3EPI - chains A and C of the 3 polymer chains in the assembly; structure by X-ray diffraction, 2.90 A resolution.

Chain A:
Name: DNA polymerase iota
From: Homo sapiens
Notes: EC 2.7.7.7; fragment: Catalytic Fragment
Reference sequence: Q9UNA4 (POLI_HUMAN); numbering as in UniProt (aligned over 1-420)
Sequence (420 residues; row label = number of the first residue in the row):
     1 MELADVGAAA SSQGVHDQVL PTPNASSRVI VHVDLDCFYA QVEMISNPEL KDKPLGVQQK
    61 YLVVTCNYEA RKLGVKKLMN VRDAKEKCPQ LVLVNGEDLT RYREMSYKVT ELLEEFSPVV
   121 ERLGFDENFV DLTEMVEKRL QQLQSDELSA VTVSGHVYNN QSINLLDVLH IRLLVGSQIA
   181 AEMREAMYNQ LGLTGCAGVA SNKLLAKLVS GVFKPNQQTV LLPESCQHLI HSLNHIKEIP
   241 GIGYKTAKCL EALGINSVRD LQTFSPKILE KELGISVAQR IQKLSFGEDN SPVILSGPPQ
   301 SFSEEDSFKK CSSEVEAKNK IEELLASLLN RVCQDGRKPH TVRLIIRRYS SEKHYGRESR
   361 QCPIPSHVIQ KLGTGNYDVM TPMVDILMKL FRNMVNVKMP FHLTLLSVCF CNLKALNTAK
Unresolved in the structure: 1-24, 351-355, 372-377, 397-402, 415-420
Bound ions: Na+: Lys237, Ile239, Ile242 (shared with 1 residue of chain B)
UniProt features mapped onto this chain:
  - natural variant: Gly96 (R96G: Large decrease in catalytic activity efficiency which is partially rescued by the presence of Mn(2+) instead Mg(2+); this construct carries the variant)
  - mutagenesis: Met1 to Ala25 (Small decrease in catalytic activity efficiency which is partially rescued by the presence of Mn(2+) instead Mg(2+))
From the paper describing this entry:
  - binding site for the 18-nt DNA strand (chain C): Lys309

Chain C:
Molecule: 18-nt DNA strand
Sequence (18 nucleotides; each row starts with the number of its first residue):
   837 TCTXGGGTCC TAGGACCC
Unresolved in the structure: 837-839, 848-854
Modified / non-standard residues: 2EG (2'-deoxy-N-ethylguanosine 5'-phosphate) at position 840; DOC (2',3'-dideoxycytidine-5'-monophosphate) at position 854

How chain A and chain C interact:
Residue-residue contacts (23):
  Gln59(A) with 2EG_840(C), sugar contact; DG841(C), hydrogen bond to the sugar
  Lys60(A) with 2EG_840(C), sugar contact; DG841(C), salt bridge to the phosphate
  Tyr61(A) with 2EG_840(C), phosphate contact
  Leu62(A) with 2EG_840(C), sugar contact
  Val64(A) with 2EG_840(C), base contact
  Glu97(A) with DG841(C), sugar contact
  Leu99(A) with DG841(C), phosphate contact; DG842(C), sugar contact
  Ser276(A) with DT847(C), phosphate contact
  Pro299(A) with DT844(C), phosphate contact
  Gln300(A) with DT844(C), hydrogen bond to the phosphate; DC845(C), phosphate contact
  Ser301(A) with DG843(C), sugar contact; DT844(C), hydrogen bond to the phosphate
  Ser303(A) with DG842(C), phosphate contact; DG843(C), hydrogen bond to the phosphate
  Glu304(A) with DG842(C), phosphate contact
  Glu305(A) with DG841(C), base contact; DG842(C), hydrogen bond to the phosphate
  Ser307(A) with 2EG_840(C), hydrogen bond to the phosphate
  Arg331(A) with DG843(C), salt bridge to the phosphate
Other interface residues (no listed pair), chain A (22 interface residues in all): Leu78, Gly124, Phe125, Phe302, Lys309, Arg347

In short:
22 residues of chain A and 7 residues of chain C are in contact; the contacts include 6 hydrogen bonds and 2
salt bridges. Polar contacts include Gln59(A)-DG841(C), Gln300(A)-DT844(C) and Ser301(A)-DT844(C). Curated
annotation (UniProt) lists 6 mutagenesis sites on chain A. From the paper: a binding site for the 18-nt DNA
strand (chain C) at Lys309(A).
Chain A is DNA polymerase iota (Homo sapiens) and chain C is an 18-nt DNA strand; the structure, Structure of
Human DNA Polymerase Iota complexed with N2-ethylguanine and incoming TTP, was determined by X-ray diffraction
together with 3EPG from the same study.
